Entry 5AGD (X-ray diffraction, 1.20 A resolution); this record covers chain A.

Chain A:
Protein: Alpha-1,6-mannanase
Source organism: Bacillus circulans
Notes: EC 3.2.1.101; fragment: catalytic domain
UniProtKB: Q9Z4P9 (Q9Z4P9_BACCI); residues 35-375 here = UniProt positions 35-375
Sequence (362 residues; row label = number of the first residue in the row):
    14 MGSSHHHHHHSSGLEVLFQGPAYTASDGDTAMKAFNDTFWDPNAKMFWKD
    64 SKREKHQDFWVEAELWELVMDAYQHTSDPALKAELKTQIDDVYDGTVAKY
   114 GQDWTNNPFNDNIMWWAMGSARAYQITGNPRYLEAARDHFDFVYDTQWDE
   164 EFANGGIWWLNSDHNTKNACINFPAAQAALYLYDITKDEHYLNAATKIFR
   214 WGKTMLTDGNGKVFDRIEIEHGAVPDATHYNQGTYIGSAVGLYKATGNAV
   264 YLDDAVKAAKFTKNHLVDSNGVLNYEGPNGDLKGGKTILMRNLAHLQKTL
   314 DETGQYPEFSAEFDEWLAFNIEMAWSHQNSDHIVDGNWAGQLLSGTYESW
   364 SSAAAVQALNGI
Disordered / not traced: 14-38, 354-357
Sequence notes: expression tag (14-34); engineered mutation Asn-125 (Asp in Q9Z4P9), Gln-341 (Arg in Q9Z4P9)
Residues lining bound ligands: beta-D-mannopyranose / alpha-D-mannopyranose: Asp-71, Trp-73, Phe-122, Asp-124, Asn-125, Trp-128, Trp-172, Asn-181, Cys-183, Asp-228, Arg-229, Val-237, Asp-239, Ala-240, Thr-241, Tyr-243, Asn-244, Glu-289, Asn-292, Asp-294, Leu-295

In short:
Ligands of chain A: a glycan.
Chain A is Alpha-1,6-mannanase (Bacillus circulans); the structure, An inactive (D125N) variant of the
catalytic domain, BcGH76, of Bacillus circulans Aman6 in complex with ..., was determined by X-ray
diffraction, deposited together with 4D4A, 4D4C and 4D4D.
